1MNS - chain A; structure by X-ray diffraction, 2.00 A resolution.

# Chain A
Protein: Mandelate racemase
Source organism: Pseudomonas putida
Notes: EC 5.1.2.2
UniProtKB: P11444 (MANR_PSEPU); residue numbers follow UniProt; this construct covers 3-359
Sequence (357 residues; row label = number of the first residue in the row):
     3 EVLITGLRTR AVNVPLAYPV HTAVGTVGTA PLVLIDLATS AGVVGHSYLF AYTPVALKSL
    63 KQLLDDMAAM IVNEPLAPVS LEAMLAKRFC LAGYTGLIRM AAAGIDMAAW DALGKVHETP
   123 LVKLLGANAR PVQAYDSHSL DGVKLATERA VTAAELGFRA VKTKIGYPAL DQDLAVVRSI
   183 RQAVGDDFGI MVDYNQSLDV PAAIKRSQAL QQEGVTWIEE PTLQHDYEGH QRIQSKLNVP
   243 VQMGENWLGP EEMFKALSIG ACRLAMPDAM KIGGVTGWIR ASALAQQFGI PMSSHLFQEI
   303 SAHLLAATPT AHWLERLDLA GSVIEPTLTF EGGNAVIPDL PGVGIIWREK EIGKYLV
Covalently attached groups: atrolactic acid (2-phenyl-lactic acid) (APG) linked to Lys-166
Swiss-Prot annotation at these positions:
  - active site (Proton acceptor): Lys-166, His-297
  - binding site (Mg(2+)): Asp-195, Glu-221, Glu-247
  - binding site (substrate): Glu-317
  - mutagenesis: Lys-166 (K166A/M/Q: Loss of activity), His-297 (H297N: Loss of activity), Glu-317 (E317Q: Reduces activity 10000-fold)

# Summary
From UniProt: active-site residues Lys-166 and His-297, 3 Mg2+-binding residues, substrate-binding residue
Glu-317 and 3 mutagenesis sites.
Chain A is Mandelate racemase (Pseudomonas putida); the structure, On the role of lysine 166 in the mechanism
of mandelate racemase from pseudomonas putida: mechanistic ..., was determined by X-ray diffraction (same
publication as 1MDR).
